Entry 7CG0 (electron microscopy, 3.20 A resolution); this record covers chains i and n of the 21 polymer chains in the assembly.

# Chain i
Name: Flagellar basal-body rod protein FlgC
Organism: Salmonella typhimurium (strain LT2 / SGSC1412 / ATCC 700720)
UniProt: P0A1I7 (FLGC_SALTY); residue numbers follow UniProt; this construct covers 1-134
Sequence (134 residues; each row starts with the number of its first residue):
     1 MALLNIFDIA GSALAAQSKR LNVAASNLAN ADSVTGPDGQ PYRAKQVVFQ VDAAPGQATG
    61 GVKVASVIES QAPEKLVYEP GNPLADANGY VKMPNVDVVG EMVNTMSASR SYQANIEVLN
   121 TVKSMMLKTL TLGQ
Not modelled in the structure: 1, 54-56, 134

# Chain n
Name: Flagellar basal body rod protein FlgB
Organism: Salmonella typhimurium (strain LT2 / SGSC1412 / ATCC 700720)
UniProt: P16437 (FLGB_SALTY); residues 1-138 here = UniProt positions 1-138
Sequence (138 residues; numbered 1 to 138; the number before each row is that of its first residue):
     1 MLDRLDAALR FQQEALNLRA QRQEILAANI ANADTPGYQA RDIDFASELK KVMVRGREET
    61 GGVALTLTSS HHIPAQAVSS PAVDLLYRVP DQPSLDGNTV DMDRERTQFA DNSLKYQMGL
   121 TVLGSQLKGM MNVLQGGN
Not modelled in the structure: 1-2, 56-81, 136-138

# How chain i and chain n interact
Pairs across the interface (17; chain i residue first):
  Leu-4(i) / Lys-115(n)
  Phe-7(i) / Thr-107(n)
  Phe-7(i) / Leu-114(n)  hydrophobic
  Leu-14(i) / Asp-103(n)
  Ala-15(i) / Arg-104(n)
  Ser-18(i) / Gln-92(n)
  Ser-18(i) / Asp-103(n)
  Lys-19(i) / Gln-92(n)
  Asn-22(i) / Gln-92(n)  hydrogen bond
  Tyr-112(i) / Asp-103(n)
  Tyr-112(i) / Arg-106(n)
  Leu-119(i) / Thr-107(n)
  Met-126(i) / Leu-114(n)  hydrophobic
  Leu-127(i) / Leu-114(n)  hydrophobic
  Leu-127(i) / Gln-117(n)
  Leu-130(i) / Gln-117(n)
  Leu-130(i) / Met-118(n)
Other interface residues (no listed pair), chain i (14 interface residues in all): Gly-11, Lys-123
Other interface residues (no listed pair), chain n (13 interface residues in all): Asp-91, Ala-110, Asp-111, Thr-121

# Overview
14 residues of chain i and 13 residues of chain n are in contact; the contacts include 1 hydrogen bond. The
hydrogen-bonded pair is Asn-22(i)/Gln-92(n).
Chain i is Flagellar basal-body rod protein FlgC and chain n is Flagellar basal body rod protein FlgB, both
from Salmonella typhimurium (strain LT2 / SGSC1412 / ATCC 700720); the structure, Cryo-EM structure of the
flagellar proximal rod with FliF peptides from Salmonella, was determined by electron microscopy together with
7CBL, 7CBM, 7CG4, 7CGO, 7E80, 7E81 and 7E82 from the same study.
